PDB entry 6I8L | X-ray diffraction, 1.58 A resolution | chain B

[Chain B]
Protein: Spindlin-1
From: Homo sapiens
Reference sequence: Q9Y657 (SPIN1_HUMAN); numbering as in UniProt (aligned over 49-262)
Chain sequence (222 residues; each row starts with the number of its first residue):
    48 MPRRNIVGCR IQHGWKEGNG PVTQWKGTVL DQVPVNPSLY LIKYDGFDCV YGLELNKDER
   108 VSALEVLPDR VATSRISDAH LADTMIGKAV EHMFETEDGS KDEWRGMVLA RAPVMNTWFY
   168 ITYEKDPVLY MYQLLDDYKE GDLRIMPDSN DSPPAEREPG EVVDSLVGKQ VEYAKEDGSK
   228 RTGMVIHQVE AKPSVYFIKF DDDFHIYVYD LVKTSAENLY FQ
Disordered / not traced: 48-51, 121-127, 197-211, 223-225
Differences from the reference sequence: initiating methionine (48); expression tag (263-269)
Small-molecule neighbours: TD001851a (H7Q; 5'-(cyclopropylmethoxy)-6'-[3-(1,3-dihydroisoindol-2-yl)propoxy]spiro[cyclopentane-1,3'-indole]-2'-amine): Asp-95, His-139, Met-140, Phe-141, Glu-142, Trp-151, Tyr-170, Tyr-177, Tyr-179, Asp-184
Swiss-Prot annotation at these positions:
  - region (Histone H3K4me3 and H3R8me2a binding): Gly-93 to Tyr-98, Glu-142, Asp-250 to His-252
  - site (Histone H3K4me3 and H3R8me2a binding): Asp-173, Gln-180, Asp-184
  - modified residue (Phosphoserine): Ser-109, Ser-124, Ser-199
  - mutagenesis: Trp-62 (W62A: Decreased binding to histone H3 trimethylated at both 'Lys-4' and 'Lys-9' (H3K4me3K9me3)), Trp-72 (W72A/R: Impaired binding to histone H3K4me3 and H3R8me2a and impaired ability to activate the Wnt signaling pathway ...), Tyr-91 (Y91A: Decreased binding to histone H3 trimethylated at both 'Lys-4' and 'Lys-9' (H3K4me3K9me3)), Tyr-98 (Y98A: Decreased binding to histone H3 trimethylated at both 'Lys-4' and 'Lys-9' (H3K4me3K9me3) ...), Ser-109 (S109A: Impaired phosphorylation), Ser-124 (S124A: Impaired phosphorylation), Phe-141 (F141A: Impaired binding to histone H3K4me3 and H3R8me2a and impaired ability to activate the Wnt signaling pathway. Impaired ability to activate expression of pre-rRNA ...), Glu-142 (E142A: Impaired binding to histone H3K4me3 and H3R8me2a), Tyr-170 (Y170A: Impaired binding to histone H3K4me3 and H3R8me2a and impaired ability to activate the Wnt signaling pathway. Impaired ability to activate expression of pre-rRNA), Tyr-177 (Y177A: Impaired binding to histone H3K4me3 and H3R8me2a), Asp-184 (D184A/R: Impaired binding to histone H3K4me3 and H3R8me2a), Asp-189 (D189A/R: Impaired binding to histone H3K4me3), 1 further mutagenesis entry in UniProt
From the paper describing this entry:
  - binding site for TD001851a: Phe-141, Trp-151, Tyr-170, Tyr-177

[In short]
Bound to chain B: TD001851a. From UniProt: 13 mutagenesis sites. From the paper: a binding site for TD001851a
at Phe-141, Trp-151 and Tyr-170 among others.
Chain B is Spindlin-1 (Homo sapiens); the structure, Crystal structure of Spindlin1 in complex with the
inhibitor TD001851a, was determined by X-ray diffraction together with 6I8Y and 6I8B from the same study.
